Entry 2JCC (X-ray diffraction, 2.50 A resolution); this record covers chains A and F of the 5 polymer chains in the assembly.

[Chain A]
Protein: HLA class I histocompatibility antigen, a-2 alpha chain
Organism: Homo sapiens
Notes: fragment: ectodomain, residues 25-299
UniProtKB: P01892 (1A02_HUMAN); residues 1-275 here correspond to UniProt positions 25-299 (UniProt number = residue number + 24)
Sequence (275 residues; numbered 1 to 275; the number before each row is that of its first residue):
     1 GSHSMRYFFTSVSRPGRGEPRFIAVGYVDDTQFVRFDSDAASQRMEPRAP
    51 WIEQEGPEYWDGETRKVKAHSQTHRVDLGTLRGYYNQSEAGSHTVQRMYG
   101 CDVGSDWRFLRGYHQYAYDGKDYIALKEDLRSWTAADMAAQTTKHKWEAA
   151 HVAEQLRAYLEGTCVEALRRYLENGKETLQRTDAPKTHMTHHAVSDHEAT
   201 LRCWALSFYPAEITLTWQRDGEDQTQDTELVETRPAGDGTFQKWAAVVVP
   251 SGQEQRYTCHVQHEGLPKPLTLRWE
Construct notes: engineered mutation Ala167 (Trp191 in P01892)
Disulfide bonds: Cys101-Cys164, Cys203-Cys259
What the authors report for this chain:
  - mutagenesis - W167A: decreased signaling in response to AHIII T cells
  - mutagenesis - E166A: unchanged signaling

[Chain F]
Protein: TCR beta
Organism: Mus musculus
Sequence (238 residues; each row starts with the number of its first residue; note: 9 numbers in that range are skipped by the numbering (no residue carries them; nothing is unmodelled there); numbering starts at 0):
     0 MEAAVTQSPRSKVAVTGGKVTLSCHQTNNHDYMYWYRQDTGHGLRLIHYS
    50 YVADSTEKGDIPD
    64 GYKASRPSQENFSLILELASLSQTAVYFCASSDWVSY
   105 EQYFGPGTRLTV
  116A L
   117 EDLRNVTPPKVSLFEPSKAEIANKQKATLVCLARGFFPDHVELSWWVNGK
   167 EVHSGVSTDPQAYKES
   186 NY
   189 SYALSSRLRVSATFWHNPRNHFRCQVQFHGLSEEDKWPEGSPKPVTQNIS
   239 AEAWGRA
Unresolved in the structure: 0
Disulfide bonds: Cys23-Cys92, Cys147-Cys212

[How chain A and chain F interact]
Contacting residue pairs - 11 pairs, chain A then chain F:
  Arg65(A) - Tyr48(F)
  Arg65(A) - Glu56(F)  salt bridge
  Lys68(A) - Tyr50(F)
  Gln72(A) - Val51(F)
  Lys146(A) - Trp97(F)
  Trp147(A) - Trp97(F)
  Ala150(A) - Trp97(F)  hydrophobic
  Ala150(A) - Val98(F)  hydrophobic
  Ala150(A) - Tyr100(F)
  Val152(A) - Trp97(F)  hydrophobic
  Gln155(A) - Tyr100(F)
Also at the interface, not in a pair above, chain A (12 interface residues in all): Ala69, Thr73, Val76, Ala149
Also at the interface, not in a pair above, chain F (9 interface residues in all): Asp30, Tyr31

[In short]
12 residues of chain A face 9 of chain F across their interface, with 1 salt bridge. The salt-bridged pair is
Arg65(A)-Glu56(F). The paper reports that W167A of chain A reduces signaling in response to AHIII T cells;
E166A of chain A leaves signaling unchanged.
Here chain A is HLA class I histocompatibility antigen, a-2 alpha chain (Homo sapiens) and chain F is TCR beta
(Mus musculus). Entry 2JCC (AH3 recognition of mutant HLA-A2 W167A) was determined by X-ray diffraction,
deposited together with 2J8U and 2UWE.
